7OSJ - chains A and E of the 6 polymer chains in the assembly; structure by electron microscopy, 3.80 A resolution.

== Chain A ==
Name: Probable ABC transporter binding protein NosD
From: Pseudomonas stutzeri ATCC 14405
UniProtKB: P19843 (NOSD_PSEST); numbering as in UniProt (aligned over 1-436)
Sequence (436 residues; each row starts with the number of its first residue):
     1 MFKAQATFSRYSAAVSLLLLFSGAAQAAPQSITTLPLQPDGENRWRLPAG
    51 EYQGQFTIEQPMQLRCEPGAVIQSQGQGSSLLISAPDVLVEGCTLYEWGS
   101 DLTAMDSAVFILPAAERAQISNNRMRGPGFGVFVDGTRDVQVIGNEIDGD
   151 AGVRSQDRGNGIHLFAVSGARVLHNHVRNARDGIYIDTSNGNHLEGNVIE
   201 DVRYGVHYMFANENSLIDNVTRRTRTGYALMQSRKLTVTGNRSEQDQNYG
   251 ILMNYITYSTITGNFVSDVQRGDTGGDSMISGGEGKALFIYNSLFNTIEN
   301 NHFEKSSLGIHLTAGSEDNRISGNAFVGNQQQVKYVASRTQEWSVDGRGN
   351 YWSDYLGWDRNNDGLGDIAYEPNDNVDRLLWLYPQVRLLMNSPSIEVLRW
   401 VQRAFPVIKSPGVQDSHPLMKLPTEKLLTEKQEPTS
Unresolved in the structure: 1-27, 273-282, 430-436
Ion coordination: Cu ion: His207, Met209, Met231 (shared with 1 residue of chain H); Mg2+: Trp358, Asp367

== Chain E ==
Name: Probable ABC transporter permease protein NosY
From: Pseudomonas stutzeri ATCC 14405
UniProtKB: P19845 (NOSY_PSEST); numbering as in UniProt (aligned over 1-276)
Sequence (276 residues; numbered 1 to 276; the number before each row is that of its first residue):
     1 MNQVWNIARKELSDGLRNRWLLAISLLFAVLAVGIAWLGAAASGQLGFTS
    51 IPATIASLASLATFLMPLIALLLAYDAIVGEDEGGTLMLLLTYPLGRGQI
   101 LLGKFVGHGLILALAVLIGFGCAALAIALLVEGVELGMLFWAFGRFMISS
   151 TLLGWVFLAFAYVLSGKVNEKSSAAGLALGVWFLFVLVFDLVLLALLVLS
   201 EGKFNPELLPWLLLLNPTDIYRLINLSGFEGSGSAMGVLSLGADLPVPAA
   251 VLWLCLLAWIGVSLLLAYAIFRRRLT
Unresolved in the structure: 1, 43-50, 228-244, 275-276

== Chain A / chain E interface ==
Pairs across the interface (26):
  Tyr383(A) - Val198(E)  hydrophobic
  Gln385(A) - Pro206(E)
  Gln385(A) - Leu209(E)
  Val386(A) - Leu194(E)  hydrophobic
  Val386(A) - Leu197(E)  hydrophobic
  Leu388(A) - Leu209(E)  hydrophobic
  Leu388(A) - Pro210(E)  hydrophobic
  Leu388(A) - Leu213(E)  hydrophobic
  Leu388(A) - Arg222(E)  hydrogen bond (backbone-side chain)
  Leu389(A) - Asp190(E)
  Leu389(A) - Leu194(E)  hydrophobic
  Asn391(A) - Ala56(E)  hydrogen bond (side chain-backbone)
  Asn391(A) - Ala59(E)
  Asn391(A) - Ser60(E)  hydrogen bond (backbone-side chain)
  Asn391(A) - Arg222(E)
  Asn391(A) - Leu226(E)
  Ser392(A) - Asp190(E)  hydrogen bond
  Ser392(A) - Arg222(E)
  Pro393(A) - Thr63(E)
  Pro393(A) - Phe64(E)  hydrophobic
  Pro393(A) - Val186(E)  hydrophobic
  Ser394(A) - Asp190(E)
  Ser394(A) - Leu191(E)
  Ile395(A) - Leu194(E)  hydrophobic
  Val397(A) - Phe64(E)  hydrophobic
  Leu398(A) - Leu191(E)  hydrophobic
Also at the interface, not in a pair above, chain A (14 interface residues in all): Leu379, Glu396
Also at the interface, not in a pair above, chain E (20 interface residues in all): Ser57, Leu187, Leu193

== Summary ==
14 residues of chain A and 20 residues of chain E are in contact, with 4 hydrogen bonds. Among the polar pairs
are Leu388(A)-Arg222(E), Asn391(A)-Ala56(E) and Asn391(A)-Ser60(E). His207(A), Met209(A) and Met231(A)
coordinate a Cu ion ion. Trp358(A) and Asp367(A) coordinate Mg2+.
Chain A is Probable ABC transporter binding protein NosD and chain E is Probable ABC transporter permease
protein NosY, both from Pseudomonas stutzeri ATCC 14405; the structure, ABC Transporter complex NosDFYL,
membrane anchor, was determined by electron microscopy, deposited together with 7O0Y, 7O0Z, 7O10, 7O11, 7O12,
7O13 and 10 further entries.
